Entry 4QXO (X-ray diffraction, 1.88 A resolution); this record covers chain A.

# Chain A
Name: Stimulator of interferon genes protein
Source organism: Homo sapiens
Notes: fragment: c-terminal domain
UniProt: Q86WV6 (STING_HUMAN); residues 155-341 here = UniProt positions 155-341
Chain sequence (188 residues; each row starts with the number of its first residue):
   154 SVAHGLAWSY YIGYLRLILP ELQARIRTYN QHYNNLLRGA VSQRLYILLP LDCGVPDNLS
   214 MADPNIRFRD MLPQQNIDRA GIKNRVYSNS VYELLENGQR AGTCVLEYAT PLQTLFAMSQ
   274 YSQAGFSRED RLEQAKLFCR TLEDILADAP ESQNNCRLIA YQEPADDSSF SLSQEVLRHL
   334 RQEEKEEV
Disordered / not traced: 336-341
Sequence notes: expression tag (154); engineered mutation Arg-222 (Leu in Q86WV6), Met-224 (Lys in Q86WV6), Asn-229 (Thr in Q86WV6), Ile-230 (Gly in Q86WV6), Arg-232 (His in Q86WV6), Asn-237 (Asp in Q86WV6), Val-244 (Ile in Q86WV6)
Ligand contacts: DMXAA (1YE; (5,6-dimethyl-9-oxo-9H-xanthen-4-yl)acetic acid): Ser-162, Tyr-163, Ile-165, Gly-166, Tyr-167, Leu-170, Ala-233, Ile-235, Arg-238, Tyr-240, Thr-263, Pro-264, Gln-266, Thr-267
Reported in the primary citation:
  - contacts within the chain: Leu-170/Ile-230 (hydrophobic contact), Ile-230/Arg-232 (hydrophobic contact), Ile-230/Ile-235 (hydrophobic contact), Ile-230/Arg-238 (hydrophobic contact), Ile-230/Tyr-240 (hydrophobic contact)
  - mutagenesis - G230I, Q266I, Q266L: increased signaling in response to DMXAA
  - mutagenesis - G166S, I235L, Q266V: unchanged signaling in response to DMXAA

# Summary
Chain A binds DMXAA. From the paper: G230I, Q266I and Q266L increase signaling in response to DMXAA; contacts
within the chain involving Leu-170, Ile-230 and Arg-232 among others; 6 substitutions were tested in all.
Chain A is Stimulator of interferon genes protein (Homo sapiens); the structure, Crystal structure of
hSTING(group2) in complex with DMXAA, was determined by X-ray diffraction, deposited together with 4QXP, 4QXQ
and 4QXR.
